Entry 1GDQ (X-ray diffraction, 0.93 A resolution); this record covers chains A and B.

== Chain A ==
Name: Trypsin
From: Fusarium oxysporum
Notes: EC 3.4.21.4
UniProt: P35049 (TRYP_FUSOX); the construct lacks a stretch of the UniProt sequence and is renumbered around it, so the offset changes along the chain: 16-35 = UniProt 25-44; 37-59 = UniProt 45-67; 60-65 = UniProt 72-77; 69-76 = UniProt 80-87; 9 more segments
Sequence (224 residues; numbered 16 to 242 plus 10 insertion-coded residues; 13 numbers in that range are skipped by the numbering (no residue carries them; nothing is unmodelled there); the number before each row is that of its first residue; a row labelled like 59A-59D holds insertion residues (59A, then the next letters in order)):
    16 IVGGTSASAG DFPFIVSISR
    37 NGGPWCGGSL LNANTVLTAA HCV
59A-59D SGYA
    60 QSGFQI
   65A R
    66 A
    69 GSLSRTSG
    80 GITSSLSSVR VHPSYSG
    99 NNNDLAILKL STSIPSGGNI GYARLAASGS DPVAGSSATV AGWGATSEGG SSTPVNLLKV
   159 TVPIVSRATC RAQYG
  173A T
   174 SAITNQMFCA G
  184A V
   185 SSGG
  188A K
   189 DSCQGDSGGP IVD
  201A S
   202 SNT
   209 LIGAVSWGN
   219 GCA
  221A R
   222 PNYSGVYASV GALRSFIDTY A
Disulfides: Cys42-Cys58, Cys168-Cys182, Cys191-Cys220

== Chain B ==
Name: Gly-ala-arg
Sequence (3 residues; row label = number of the first residue in the row):
     1 GAR
Unresolved in the structure: 1-2

== Chain A / chain B interface ==
Contacting residue pairs (14; chain A residue first):
  His57(A) with Arg3(B)
  Asp189(A) with Arg3(B), salt bridge
  Ser190(A) with Arg3(B), hydrogen bond
  Cys191(A) with Arg3(B)
  Gln192(A) with Arg3(B)
  Gly193(A) with Arg3(B), hydrogen bond (backbone-backbone)
  Asp194(A) with Arg3(B)
  Ser195(A) with Arg3(B), hydrogen bond (side chain-backbone)
  Val213(A) with Arg3(B)
  Ser214(A) with Arg3(B)
  Trp215(A) with Arg3(B)
  Gly216(A) with Arg3(B)
  Gly219(A) with Arg3(B), hydrogen bond (backbone-side chain)
  Gly226(A) with Arg3(B)
Also at the interface, not in a pair above, chain A (19 interface residues in all): Trp41, Asn217, Cys220, Ser225, Tyr228

== Overview ==
19 residues of chain A and 1 residues of chain B are in contact, with 4 hydrogen bonds and 1 salt bridge.
Among the polar pairs are Asp189(A)-Arg3(B), Ser190(A)-Arg3(B) and Ser195(A)-Arg3(B).
Chain A is Trypsin (Fusarium oxysporum) and chain B is Gly-ala-arg; the structure, Fusarium oxysporum trypsin
at atomic resolution, was determined by X-ray diffraction, deposited together with 1FN8, 1FY4, 1FY5, 1GDN and
1GDU.
